Entry 3EDR (X-ray diffraction, 2.45 A resolution); this record covers chains C and D of the 6 polymer chains in the assembly.

== Chain C ==
Molecule: Caspase-7
Organism: Homo sapiens
Notes: EC 3.4.22.60; fragment: P20 subunit to 196)
Reference sequence: P55210 (CASP7_HUMAN); residues 324-496 here correspond to UniProt positions 24-196 (UniProt number = residue number - 300)
Chain sequence (173 residues; row label = number of the first residue in the row):
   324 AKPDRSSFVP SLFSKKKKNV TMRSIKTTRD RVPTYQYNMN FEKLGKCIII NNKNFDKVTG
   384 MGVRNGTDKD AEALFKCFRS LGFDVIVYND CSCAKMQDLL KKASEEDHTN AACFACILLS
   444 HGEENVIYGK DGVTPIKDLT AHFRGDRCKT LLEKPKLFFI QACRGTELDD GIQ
Not modelled in the structure: 324-351
Curated features (UniProtKB/Swiss-Prot):
  - region: Lys338 to Lys341 (Exosite), Lys376 to Arg387 (Loop L1), Arg487 to Gln496 (Loop L2)
  - active site: His444, Cys486
  - site: Phe336, Ser337 (Cleavage), Met345, Arg346 (Cleavage), Ser347, Ile348 (Cleavage), Arg487 (Involved in allosteric regulation)
  - modified residue: Ser330 (Phosphoserine), Ser337 (Phosphoserine), Thr473 (Phosphothreonine)

== Chain D ==
Molecule: Caspase-7
Organism: Homo sapiens
Notes: EC 3.4.22.60; fragment: P10 subunit to 303)
Reference sequence: P55210 (CASP7_HUMAN); residues 507-603 here correspond to UniProt positions 207-303 (UniProt number = residue number - 300)
Chain sequence (97 residues; each row starts with the number of its first residue):
   507 ANPRYKIPVE ADFLFAYSTV PGYYSWRSPG RGSWFVQALC SILEEHGKDL EIMQILTRVN
   567 DRVARHFESQ SDDPHFHEKK QIPCVVSMLT KELYFSQ
Not modelled in the structure: 507-510
Curated features (UniProtKB/Swiss-Prot):
  - region: Val526 to Gly538 (Loop L3), Glu574 to Ile588 (Loop L4)
  - site: Tyr523 (Involved in allosteric regulation)
  - modified residue: Arg533 (Microbial infection: ADP-riboxanated arginine), Ser539 (Phosphoserine)

== Chain C / chain D interface ==
Pairs across the interface - 103 pairs, chain C then chain D:
  Arg352(C) with Gln560(D); Tyr600(D)
  Arg354(C) with Tyr600(D); Ser602(D); Gln603(D)
  Thr357(C) with Lys597(D)
  Tyr358(C) with Lys597(D); Glu598(D), hydrogen bond (backbone-backbone)
  Gln359(C) with Lys597(D); Glu598(D); Tyr600(D)
  Tyr360(C) with Asp518(D), hydrogen bond; Leu595(D); Thr596(D), hydrogen bond (side chain-backbone); Lys597(D); Glu598(D), hydrogen bond (backbone-backbone)
  Met362(C) with Tyr600(D)
  Arg387(C) with Arg533(D)
  Asn388(C) with Arg533(D), hydrogen bond (backbone-side chain); Pro535(D)
  Gly389(C) with Ser534(D); Pro535(D); Gly538(D)
  Lys392(C) with Gly536(D), hydrogen bond (side chain-backbone); Arg537(D)
  Asp393(C) with Gly538(D); Ser539(D), hydrogen bond (side chain-backbone); Val542(D)
  Ala396(C) with Cys546(D)
  Leu397(C) with Val542(D), hydrophobic; Cys546(D), hydrophobic
  Cys400(C) with Cys546(D); Leu549(D), hydrophobic; Glu550(D)
  Phe401(C) with Leu549(D), hydrophobic
  Ser403(C) with Lys554(D), hydrogen bond (backbone-side chain)
  Leu404(C) with Lys554(D)
  Phe406(C) with Phe601(D), hydrophobic
  Glu447(C) with Gly528(D)
  Thr463(C) with Phe519(D); Phe521(D)
  Phe466(C) with Phe519(D)
  Arg467(C) with Val515(D); Glu516(D), salt bridge; Phe519(D)
  Gly468(C) with Val515(D), hydrogen bond (backbone-backbone)
  Asp469(C) with Val515(D)
  Glu476(C) with Ile513(D); Asp518(D)
  Lys477(C) with Asp518(D)
  Pro478(C) with Asp518(D)
  Lys479(C) with Ala517(D); Asp518(D), hydrogen bond (backbone-backbone); Phe519(D); Leu520(D), hydrogen bond (backbone-backbone)
  Leu480(C) with Leu520(D); Leu599(D), hydrophobic; Phe601(D), hydrophobic
  Phe481(C) with Phe519(D), hydrophobic; Leu520(D), hydrogen bond (backbone-backbone); Phe521(D); Ala522(D), hydrogen bond (backbone-backbone)
  Phe482(C) with Ala522(D); Leu545(D), hydrophobic
  Ile483(C) with Ala522(D), hydrogen bond (backbone-backbone); Tyr523(D); Ser524(D), hydrogen bond (backbone-backbone)
  Gln484(C) with Ser524(D), hydrogen bond; Ser531(D), hydrogen bond; Ser539(D), hydrogen bond; Phe541(D)
  Ala485(C) with Ser524(D); Thr525(D); Ser531(D)
  Cys486(C) with Tyr529(D); Tyr530(D), hydrophobic; Ser531(D), hydrogen bond (side chain-backbone)
  Arg487(C) with Tyr523(D); Thr525(D), hydrogen bond (side chain-backbone); Val526(D); Pro527(D); Gly528(D), hydrogen bond (backbone-backbone); Tyr529(D), hydrogen bond (backbone-backbone); Cys590(D)
  Gly488(C) with Gly528(D); Tyr529(D), hydrogen bond (backbone-backbone); Tyr530(D)
  Thr489(C) with Gly528(D), hydrogen bond (backbone-backbone); Tyr530(D)
  Glu490(C) with Gly528(D), hydrogen bond (backbone-backbone); Tyr529(D), hydrogen bond; Tyr530(D), hydrogen bond (backbone-backbone)
  Leu491(C) with Tyr529(D); Tyr530(D), hydrophobic; Trp532(D), hydrophobic; His581(D); Phe582(D), hydrophobic; Lys585(D)
  Asp492(C) with Tyr529(D); Lys585(D); Lys586(D), hydrogen bond (backbone-backbone)
  Asp493(C) with Glu584(D); Lys585(D), salt bridge
Interface residues without a listed pair, chain C (50 interface residues in all): Leu367, Thr390, Leu442, His444, Ile459, Leu475, Gly494
Interface residues without a listed pair, chain D (54 interface residues in all): Gln543, Gly553, Asp555, Glu557, Leu562

== Summary ==
50 residues of chain C face 54 of chain D across their interface; the contacts include 28 hydrogen bonds and 2
salt bridges. Polar pairs include Arg467(C)-Glu516(D), Asp493(C)-Lys585(D) and Tyr360(C)-Asp518(D). Curated
annotation (UniProt) lists active-site residues His444(C) and Cys486(C) on chain C.
Chain C is Caspase-7 and chain D is Caspase-7, both from Homo sapiens; the structure, The crystal structure of
caspase-7 in complex with Acetyl-LDESD-CHO, was determined by X-ray diffraction together with 3EDQ from the
same study.
